Entry 2ISV (X-ray diffraction, 2.30 A resolution); this record covers chains A and B.

# Chain A (and B)
Protein: Putative fructose-1,6-bisphosphate aldolase
Source organism: Giardia intestinalis
Notes: EC 4.1.2.13; chain B of this document is another copy of the same molecule, construct and numbering; everything in this record applies to it too
UniProtKB: O97447 (O97447_GIALA); residues 1-323 here = UniProt positions 1-323
Chain sequence (323 residues; row label = number of the first residue in the row):
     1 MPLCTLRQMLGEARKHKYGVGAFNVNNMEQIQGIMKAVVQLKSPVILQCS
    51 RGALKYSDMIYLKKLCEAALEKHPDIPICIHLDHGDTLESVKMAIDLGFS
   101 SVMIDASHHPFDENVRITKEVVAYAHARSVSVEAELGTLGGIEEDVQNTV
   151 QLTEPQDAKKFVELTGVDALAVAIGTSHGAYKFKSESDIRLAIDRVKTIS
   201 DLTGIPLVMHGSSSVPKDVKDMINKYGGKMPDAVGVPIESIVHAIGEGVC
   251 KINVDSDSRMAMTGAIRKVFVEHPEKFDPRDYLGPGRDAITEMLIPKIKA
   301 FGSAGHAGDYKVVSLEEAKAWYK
Not modelled in the structure: 1, 138-151, 181-189, 323 (chain B: 1, 138-146, 184-188, 323)
Ion coordination: Zn2+: His84, His178, His210 (together with phosphoglycolohydroxamic acid)
Small-molecule neighbours: phosphoglycolohydroxamic acid (PGH): Asn24, Gln48, Asp83, His84, Ser177, His178, Gly179, His210, Gly211, Ser212, Ser213, Asn253, Val254, Asp255, Ser256, Asp257
From the paper describing this entry:
  - Zn2+ coordination: His84, His178, His210
  - catalytic residues: Asp83 (proposed by the authors, not directly observed)
  - mutagenesis - D83A: abolished catalytic activity
  - specificity-determining residues: Asp255 (proposed by the authors, not directly observed)

# How chain A and chain B interact
Contacting residue pairs (104):
  Asn26(A) with Met28(B); Arg280(B)
  Asn27(A) with Met28(B); Glu29(B); Leu283(B)
  Met28(A) with Asn26(B); Asn27(B); Ser57(B); Tyr61(B), hydrophobic; Leu65(B), hydrophobic
  Glu29(A) with Asn27(B); Tyr56(B), hydrogen bond
  Gln30(A) with Pro279(B)
  Ile31(A) with Tyr61(B)
  Gln32(A) with Tyr56(B), hydrogen bond (side chain-backbone); Ser57(B); Asp58(B), hydrogen bond; Tyr61(B)
  Gly52(A) with Arg280(B)
  Ala53(A) with Arg280(B)
  Tyr56(A) with Glu29(B), hydrogen bond; Gln32(B), hydrogen bond (backbone-side chain); Arg280(B); Leu283(B); Gly284(B); Arg287(B), hydrogen bond (backbone-side chain)
  Ser57(A) with Met28(B); Gln32(B)
  Asp58(A) with Gln32(B), hydrogen bond; Lys72(B)
  Ile60(A) with Ala68(B), hydrophobic; Glu71(B); Lys72(B)
  Tyr61(A) with Met28(B), hydrophobic; Gln32(B); Met35(B); Leu65(B); Ala68(B), hydrophobic; Ala69(B)
  Leu62(A) with Met28(B)
  Lys64(A) with Lys64(B); Glu67(B), salt bridge; Ala68(B); Glu71(B), salt bridge
  Leu65(A) with Met28(B), hydrophobic; Tyr61(B); Leu65(B), hydrophobic
  Glu67(A) with Lys64(B), salt bridge
  Ala68(A) with Ile60(B); Tyr61(B), hydrophobic; Lys64(B)
  Ala69(A) with Tyr61(B)
  Glu71(A) with Ile60(B); Lys64(B), salt bridge
  Lys72(A) with Asp58(B), salt bridge
  Gly227(A) with Pro274(B)
  Gly228(A) with Pro274(B)
  Lys229(A) with Pro274(B), hydrogen bond (backbone-backbone); Glu275(B)
  Met230(A) with Phe277(B), hydrophobic
  Arg259(A) with Phe277(B); Asp278(B), salt bridge; Pro279(B); Arg280(B)
  Met260(A) with Phe277(B), hydrophobic
  Met262(A) with Pro279(B), hydrophobic; Tyr282(B)
  Thr263(A) with Lys276(B); Phe277(B), hydrogen bond (side chain-backbone); Tyr282(B), hydrogen bond
  Ile266(A) with Phe270(B), hydrophobic; Tyr282(B)
  Arg267(A) with Phe270(B), hydrogen bond (side chain-backbone); Pro274(B)
  Phe270(A) with Ile266(B), hydrophobic; Arg267(B), hydrogen bond (backbone-side chain); Phe270(B), hydrophobic
  Pro274(A) with Gly227(B); Gly228(B); Lys229(B), hydrogen bond (backbone-backbone); Arg267(B), hydrogen bond (backbone-side chain)
  Glu275(A) with Lys229(B); Met230(B)
  Lys276(A) with Arg267(B)
  Phe277(A) with Ala180(B), hydrophobic; Met230(B), hydrophobic; Ser256(B); Arg259(B); Met260(B), hydrophobic; Thr263(B), hydrogen bond (backbone-side chain)
  Asp278(A) with Arg259(B), salt bridge
  Pro279(A) with Gln30(B); Arg259(B)
  Arg280(A) with Asn26(B); Gly52(B); Ala53(B); Tyr56(B); Arg259(B)
  Tyr282(A) with Thr263(B), hydrogen bond; Ile266(B), hydrophobic
  Leu283(A) with Asn27(B); Tyr56(B)
  Gly284(A) with Tyr56(B)
  Arg287(A) with Tyr56(B), hydrogen bond (side chain-backbone)
Also at the interface, not in a pair above, chain A (50 interface residues in all): Met35, Ser50, His73, Ala180, Ser256, His273
Also at the interface, not in a pair above, chain B (49 interface residues in all): Ile31, Leu62, Ile223, Met262, His273

# Overview
The interface between chain A and chain B involves 50 residues on one side and 49 on the other; the contacts
include 17 hydrogen bonds and 7 salt bridges. Polar pairs include Lys64(A)-Glu67(B), Lys64(A)-Glu71(B) and
Lys72(A)-Asp58(B). Chain A binds phosphoglycolohydroxamic acid. The paper reports the catalytic residue
Asp83(A); D83A of chain A abolishes catalytic activity.
Chain A and chain B are both Putative fructose-1,6-bisphosphate aldolase (Giardia intestinalis); the
structure, Structure of Giardia fructose-1,6-biphosphate aldolase in complex with phosphoglycolohydroxamate,
was determined by X-ray diffraction, deposited together with 2ISW.
